3VR4 - chains C and G of the 8 polymer chains in the assembly; structure by X-ray diffraction, 2.17 A resolution.

# Chain C
Molecule: V-type sodium ATPase catalytic subunit A
Organism: Enterococcus hirae
Notes: EC 3.6.3.15
UniProt: Q08636 (NTPA_ENTHR); residue numbers follow UniProt; this construct covers 1-593
Amino-acid sequence (600 residues; row label = number of the first residue in the row; numbers below 1 keep their minus sign (Gly-6 is residue -6)):
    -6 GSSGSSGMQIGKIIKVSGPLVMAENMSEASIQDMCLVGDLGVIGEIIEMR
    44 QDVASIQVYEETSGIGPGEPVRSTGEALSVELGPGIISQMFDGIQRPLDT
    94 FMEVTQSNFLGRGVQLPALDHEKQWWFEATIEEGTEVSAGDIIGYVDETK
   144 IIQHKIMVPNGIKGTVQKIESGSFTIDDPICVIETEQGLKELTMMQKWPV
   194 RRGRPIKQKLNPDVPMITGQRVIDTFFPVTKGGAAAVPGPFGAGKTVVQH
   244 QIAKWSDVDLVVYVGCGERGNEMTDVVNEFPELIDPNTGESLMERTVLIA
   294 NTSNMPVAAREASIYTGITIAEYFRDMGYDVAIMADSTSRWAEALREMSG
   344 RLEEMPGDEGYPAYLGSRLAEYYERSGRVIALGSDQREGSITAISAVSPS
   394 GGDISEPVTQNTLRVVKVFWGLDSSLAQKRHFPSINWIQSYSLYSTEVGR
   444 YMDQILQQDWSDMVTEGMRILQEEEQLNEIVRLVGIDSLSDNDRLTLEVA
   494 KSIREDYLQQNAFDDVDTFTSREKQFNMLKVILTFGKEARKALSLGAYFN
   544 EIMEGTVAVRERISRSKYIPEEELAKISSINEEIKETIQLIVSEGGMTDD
Unresolved in the structure: -6 to 0, 587-593
Construct notes: expression tag (-6 to 0)
Modified residues: Mse1, Mse15, Mse19, Mse27, Mse42, Mse83, Mse95, Mse150, Mse187, Mse188, Mse209, Mse266, Mse286, Mse298, Mse320, Mse327, Mse341, Mse348, Mse445, Mse456, Mse461, Mse521, Mse546 (selenomethionine; parent Met); Mse590 (selenomethionine)
From the paper describing this entry:
  - catalytic residues: Glu261 (citing earlier work)

# Chain G
Molecule: V-type sodium ATPase subunit D
Organism: Enterococcus hirae
Notes: EC 3.6.3.15
Amino-acid sequence (217 residues; numbered -6 to 210; the number before each row is that of its first residue; numbers below 1 keep their minus sign (Gly-6 is residue -6)):
    -6 GSSGSSGMRLNVNPTRMELTRLKKQLTTATRGHKLLKDKQDELMRQFILL
    44 IRKNNELRQAIEKETQTAMKDFVLAKSTVEEAFIDELLALPAENVSISVV
    94 EKNIMSVKVPLMNFQYDETLNETPLEYGYLHSNAELDRSIDGFTQLLPKL
   144 LKLAEVEKTCQLMAEEIEKTRRRVNALEYMTIPQLEETIYYIKMKLEENE
   194 RAEVTRLIKVKNMGTEE
Unresolved in the structure: -6 to 5, 71, 84-85, 109-125, 207-210
Modified residues: Mse1 (selenomethionine); Mse10, Mse37, Mse62, Mse98, Mse105, Mse156, Mse173, Mse187, Mse206 (selenomethionine; parent Met)

# How chain C and chain G interact
Residue-residue contacts (15):
  Glu346(C) with Mse206(G)
  Glu347(C) with Val203(G)
  Mse348(C) with Lys204(G)
  Pro349(C) with Val203(G)
  Asp396(C) with Thr8(G)
  Ile397(C) with Mse10(G), hydrophobic
  Ile473(C) with Thr21(G)
  Leu476(C) with Gln18(G); Ala22(G), hydrophobic; Leu170(G); Thr174(G)
  Val477(C) with Leu29(G), hydrophobic; Arg166(G), hydrogen bond (backbone-side chain)
  Asp480(C) with Arg166(G), salt bridge
  Ser481(C) with Arg166(G), hydrogen bond
Also at the interface, not in a pair above, chain C (12 interface residues in all): Gln432
Also at the interface, not in a pair above, chain G (13 interface residues in all): Leu200

# Summary
The interface between chain C and chain G involves 12 residues on one side and 13 on the other, with 2
hydrogen bonds and 1 salt bridge. Among the polar pairs are Asp480(C)-Arg166(G), Val477(C)-Arg166(G) and
Ser481(C)-Arg166(G). The paper reports the catalytic residue Glu261(C).
Here chain C is V-type sodium ATPase catalytic subunit A and chain G is V-type sodium ATPase subunit D, both
from Enterococcus hirae. Entry 3VR4 (Crystal structure of Enterococcus hirae V1-ATPase [eV1]) was determined
by X-ray diffraction together with 3VR2, 3VR3 and 3VR5 from the same study.
